Entry 7LMA (electron microscopy, 3.30 A resolution); this record covers chains A and C of the 8 polymer chains in the assembly.

== Chain A ==
Molecule: Telomerase reverse transcriptase
Source organism: Tetrahymena thermophila
Notes: EC 2.7.7.49
UniProt: O77448 (TERT_TETTH); residues 1-1117 here = UniProt positions 1-1117
Amino-acid sequence (1117 residues; row label = number of the first residue in the row):
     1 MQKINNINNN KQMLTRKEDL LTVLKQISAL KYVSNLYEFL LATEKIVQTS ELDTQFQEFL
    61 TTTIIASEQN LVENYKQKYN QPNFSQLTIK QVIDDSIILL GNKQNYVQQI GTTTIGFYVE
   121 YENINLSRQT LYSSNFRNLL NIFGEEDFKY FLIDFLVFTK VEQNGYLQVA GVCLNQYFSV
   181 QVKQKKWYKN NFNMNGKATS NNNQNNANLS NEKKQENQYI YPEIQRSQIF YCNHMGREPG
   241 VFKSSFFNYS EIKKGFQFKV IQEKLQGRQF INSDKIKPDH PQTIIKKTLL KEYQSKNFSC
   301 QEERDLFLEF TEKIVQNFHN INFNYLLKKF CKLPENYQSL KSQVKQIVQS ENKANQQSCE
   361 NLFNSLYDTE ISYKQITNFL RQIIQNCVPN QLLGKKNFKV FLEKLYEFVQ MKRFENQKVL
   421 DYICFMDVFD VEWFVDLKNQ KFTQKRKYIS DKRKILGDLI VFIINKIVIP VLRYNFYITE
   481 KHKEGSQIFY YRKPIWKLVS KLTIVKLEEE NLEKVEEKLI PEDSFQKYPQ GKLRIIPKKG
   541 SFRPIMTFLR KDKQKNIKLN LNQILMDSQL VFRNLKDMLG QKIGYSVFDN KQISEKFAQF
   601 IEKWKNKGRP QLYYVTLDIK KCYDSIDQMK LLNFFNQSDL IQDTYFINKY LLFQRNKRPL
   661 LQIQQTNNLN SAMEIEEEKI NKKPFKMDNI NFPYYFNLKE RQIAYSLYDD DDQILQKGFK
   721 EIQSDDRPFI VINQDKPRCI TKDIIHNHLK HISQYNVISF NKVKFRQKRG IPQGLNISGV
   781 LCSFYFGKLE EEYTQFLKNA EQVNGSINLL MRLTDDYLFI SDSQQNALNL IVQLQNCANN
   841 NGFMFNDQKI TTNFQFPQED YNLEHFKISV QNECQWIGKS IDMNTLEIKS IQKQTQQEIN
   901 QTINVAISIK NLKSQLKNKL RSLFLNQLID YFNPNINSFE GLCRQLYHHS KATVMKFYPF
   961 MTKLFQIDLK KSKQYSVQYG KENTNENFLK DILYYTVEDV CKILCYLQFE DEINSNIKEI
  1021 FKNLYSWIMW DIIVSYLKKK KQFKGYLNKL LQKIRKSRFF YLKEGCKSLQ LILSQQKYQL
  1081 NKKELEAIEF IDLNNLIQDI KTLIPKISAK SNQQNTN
Unresolved in the structure: 1-10, 180-215, 252-280, 664-686, 1111-1117
From the paper describing this entry:
  - catalytic residues: Asp618, Asp815, Asp816
  - binding site for telomere DNA (chain C): Phe414, Asn904, Lys919
  - mutagenesis - Y231A, R413A, F414A, F414H, F414Y, E480A, R534A, R550A, K551A, K553A, K657A, R658A, Y694A, R921A: decreased catalytic activity
  - binding site for Telomerase RNA: Tyr231, Phe242, Arg413, Arg534, Arg550 to Asn560, Lys657, Arg658, Arg921

== Chain C ==
Molecule: telomere DNA
Sequence (30 nucleotides; each row starts with the number of its first residue):
     1 GTTGGGGTTG GGGTTGGGGT TGGGGTTGGG
Unresolved in the structure: 1-16

== Interface between chain A and chain C ==
Contacting residue pairs (16):
  Phe414(A) with DT26(C), stacking on the base
  Leu559(A) with DT20(C), base contact
  Gln563(A) with DT20(C), base contact
  Leu813(A) with DG30(C), sugar contact
  Thr814(A) with DG30(C), sugar contact
  Asp815(A) with DG30(C), phosphate contact
  Asp816(A) with DG30(C), sugar contact
  Ile877(A) with DG29(C), phosphate contact; DG30(C), phosphate contact
  Thr902(A) with DT27(C), phosphate contact; DG28(C), hydrogen bond to the phosphate
  Asn904(A) with DT27(C), hydrogen bond to the phosphate
  Lys919(A) with DT26(C), salt bridge to the phosphate
  Asn926(A) with DT27(C), base contact; DG28(C), sugar contact
  Lys956(A) with DG28(C), salt bridge to the phosphate
Also at the interface, not in a pair above, chain A (18 interface residues in all): Gly878, Ile891, Ile903, Ala906, Gln927

== Summary ==
The interface between chain A and chain C involves 18 residues on one side and 6 on the other; the contacts
include 2 hydrogen bonds, 2 salt bridges and 1 aromatic stacking contact. Polar contacts include
Thr902(A)-DG28(C), Asn904(A)-DT27(C) and Lys919(A)-DT26(C). The paper reports catalytic residues Asp618(A),
Asp815(A) and Asp816(A); Y231A, R413A and F414A of chain A, among others, reduce catalytic activity; 14
substitutions were tested in all.
Here chain A is Telomerase reverse transcriptase (Tetrahymena thermophila) and chain C is telomere DNA. Entry
7LMA (Tetrahymena telomerase T3D2 structure at 3.3 Angstrom) was determined by electron microscopy together
with 7LMB from the same study.
